8APH - chains d and e of the 42 polymer chains in the assembly; structure by electron microscopy, 3.80 A resolution.

[Chain d]
Molecule: subunit-d
From: Trypanosoma brucei brucei
UniProt: Q57ZW9 (Q57ZW9_TRYB2); numbering as in UniProt (aligned over 1-370)
Amino-acid sequence (370 residues; row label = number of the first residue in the row):
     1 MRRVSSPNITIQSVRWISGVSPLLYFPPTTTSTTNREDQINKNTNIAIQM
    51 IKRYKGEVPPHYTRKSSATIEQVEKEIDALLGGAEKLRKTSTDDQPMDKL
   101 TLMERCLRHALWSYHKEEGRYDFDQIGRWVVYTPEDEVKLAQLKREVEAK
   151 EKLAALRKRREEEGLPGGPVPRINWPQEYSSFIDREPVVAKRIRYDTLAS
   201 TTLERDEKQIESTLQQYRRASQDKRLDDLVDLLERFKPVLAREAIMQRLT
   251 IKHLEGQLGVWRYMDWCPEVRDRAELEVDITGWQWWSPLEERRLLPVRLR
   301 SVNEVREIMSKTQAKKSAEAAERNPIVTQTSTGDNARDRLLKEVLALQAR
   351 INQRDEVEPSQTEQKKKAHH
Not modelled in the structure: 1-16, 326-331, 355-370

[Chain e]
Molecule: ATPTB1
From: Trypanosoma brucei brucei
UniProt: Q38CI8 (Q38CI8_TRYB2); residue numbers follow UniProt; this construct covers 1-396
Amino-acid sequence (396 residues; each row starts with the number of its first residue):
     1 MQGSWSVLKKNCSNFFPGLLAFAQQTQEAYGIWLRIYNRQQKYGPTDFVE
    51 QSETFSPDYHKRFHSQDKNMWVDKELCTEVSQKEVARLMTYKLDMWRMAH
   101 CAGALLATGGYAIPFGLFWLANDTWVPSSFNLTGEELRAWREAQDLYRYR
   151 SAPSYLTDTKWHFDFHAYPWNETQERAWDDLFEKNDVRRDPKVVRPAAEM
   201 YDGFIKFELIRRKSLRHLCRSMNIPTFPMLARLCNGTRVRDYWNLAWCED
   251 YMVITQRLHESMTDEELYDYAWRRYLAPYDKNLNREQLMERVEDYFEFLG
   301 PDFVAHGKAPNLVILTNYVLGYYNDPAYLEGDISELDKNDYDHLASWGKD
   351 AFLRRLEFENGPLRDQVEAHTQRLLAERAAIAKGDNAAAVEGRHTA
Not modelled in the structure: 384-396
Modified / non-standard residues: Met1 (N-acetylmethionine; AME)
Residues lining bound ligands: Q7G (2-{[(4-O-alpha-D-glucopyranosyl-alpha-D-glucopyranosyl)oxy]methyl}-4-{[(3beta,9beta,14beta,17beta,25R)-spirost-5-en-3-yl]oxy}butyl 4-O-alpha-D-glucopyranosyl-alpha-D-glucopyranoside): Gly110, Tyr111, Ile113, Pro114

[Interface between chain d and chain e]
Residue-residue contacts (58; chain d residue first):
  Arg242(d) with Leu329(e)
  Arg248(d) with Ile333(e); Leu336(e)
  Leu249(d) with Leu336(e), hydrophobic
  Lys252(d) with Leu336(e); Asp337(e), hydrogen bond (side chain-backbone); Lys338(e), hydrogen bond (side chain-backbone); Asn339(e), hydrogen bond
  Gly256(d) with Tyr341(e)
  Gln257(d) with Asn339(e); Asp340(e), hydrogen bond (backbone-backbone); Tyr341(e), hydrogen bond (side chain-backbone); Asp342(e)
  Leu258(d) with Asp340(e); Tyr341(e)
  Gly259(d) with Asp340(e), hydrogen bond (backbone-side chain); Tyr341(e)
  Trp261(d) with Tyr341(e)
  Arg262(d) with Glu335(e), hydrogen bond (side chain-backbone); Leu336(e); Asp337(e); Lys338(e), hydrogen bond (side chain-backbone); Asp340(e), salt bridge
  Asp265(d) with Leu329(e)
  Trp266(d) with Leu329(e), hydrophobic; Gly331(e); Asp332(e); Ile333(e), hydrophobic; Glu335(e); Leu336(e)
  Pro268(d) with Ala327(e), hydrophobic; Tyr328(e); Leu329(e), hydrophobic
  Glu269(d) with Lys184(e), salt bridge; Ala327(e)
  Arg271(d) with Tyr328(e)
  Asp272(d) with Ala327(e)
  Leu276(d) with Ser154(e); Thr157(e)
  Glu277(d) with Thr157(e); Trp161(e)
  Ile280(d) with Ser154(e); Asp158(e); His162(e)
  Thr281(d) with Lys213(e)
  Gly282(d) with Trp161(e)
  Gln284(d) with Trp161(e); Phe165(e)
  Trp286(d) with Phe165(e)
  Leu289(d) with Asp164(e); Ala167(e); Tyr168(e), hydrophobic
  Glu290(d) with Asp164(e)
  Arg292(d) with Tyr168(e)
  Arg293(d) with Asp164(e), salt bridge; Pro169(e); Glu175(e); Asp179(e), salt bridge
Other interface residues (no listed pair), chain d (31 interface residues in all): Ile245, Glu255, Arg273, Ser287
Other interface residues (no listed pair), chain e (34 interface residues in all): Pro153, Lys160, His166, Trp178, His217, Pro326

[Overview]
The interface between chain d and chain e involves 31 residues on one side and 34 on the other; the contacts
include 8 hydrogen bonds and 4 salt bridges. Polar pairs include Arg262(d)-Asp340(e), Glu269(d)-Lys184(e) and
Arg293(d)-Asp164(e). Chain e binds compound Q7G.
Chain d is subunit-d and chain e is ATPTB1, both from Trypanosoma brucei brucei; the structure, rotational
state 2c of the Trypanosoma brucei mitochondrial ATP synthase dimer, was determined by electron microscopy,
deposited together with 8AP6, 8AP7, 8AP8, 8AP9, 8APA, 8APB and 7 further entries.
